PDB entry 3NJI | X-ray diffraction, 1.80 A resolution | chains A and B

# Chain A
Name: Peptidase
Organism: Shewanella oneidensis
UniProt: Q8EGA7 (Q8EGA7_SHEON); residues 1-125 here = UniProt positions 1-125
Chain sequence (128 residues; numbered -2 to 125; the number before each row is that of its first residue; numbers below 1 keep their minus sign (Ser-2 is residue -2)):
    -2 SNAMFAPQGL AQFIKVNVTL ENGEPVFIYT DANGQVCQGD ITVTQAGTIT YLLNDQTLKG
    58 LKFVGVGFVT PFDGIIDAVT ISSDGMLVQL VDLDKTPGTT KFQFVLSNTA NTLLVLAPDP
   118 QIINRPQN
Not modelled in the structure: -2 to 4, 124-125
Construct notes: expression tag (-2 to 0); engineered mutation Ala114 (Ser in Q8EGA7)

# Chain B
Name: Peptidase
Organism: Shewanella oneidensis
Notes: fragment: C-terminal domain 117-125
UniProt: Q8EGA7 (Q8EGA7_SHEON); numbering as in UniProt (aligned over 117-125)
Chain sequence (9 residues; each row starts with the number of its first residue):
   117 PQIINRPQN
Not modelled in the structure: 124-125

# Interface between chain A and chain B
Contacting residue pairs - 37 pairs, chain A then chain B:
  Tyr26(A) with Pro117(B)
  Gly36(A) with Pro117(B)
  Asp37(A) with Pro117(B); Gln118(B), hydrogen bond (side chain-backbone)
  Ile38(A) with Gln118(B), hydrogen bond (backbone-backbone); Ile119(B); Ile120(B), hydrogen bond (backbone-backbone)
  Thr39(A) with Ile120(B); Arg122(B)
  Val40(A) with Ile119(B), hydrophobic; Ile120(B), hydrogen bond (backbone-backbone); Asn121(B); Arg122(B), hydrogen bond (backbone-backbone)
  Thr41(A) with Arg122(B)
  Ile46(A) with Ile119(B), hydrophobic
  Ile72(A) with Ile119(B), hydrophobic; Asn121(B), hydrogen bond (backbone-side chain)
  Asp89(A) with Ile119(B); Asn121(B), hydrogen bond
  Asp91(A) with Asn121(B); Arg122(B), hydrogen bond (side chain-backbone); Pro123(B)
  Lys92(A) with Pro123(B)
  Thr93(A) with Asn121(B), hydrogen bond (backbone-side chain)
  Pro94(A) with Asn121(B); Pro123(B)
  Gly95(A) with Ile119(B); Ile120(B); Asn121(B), hydrogen bond (backbone-backbone)
  Thr96(A) with Ile119(B); Ile120(B)
  Thr97(A) with Gln118(B); Ile119(B), hydrogen bond (backbone-backbone)
  Lys98(A) with Pro117(B); Gln118(B)
  Phe99(A) with Pro117(B), hydrogen bond (backbone-backbone); Ile119(B), hydrophobic
Also at the interface, not in a pair above, chain A (23 interface residues in all): Gln42, Ile73, Phe101, Pro115

# Overview
The interface between chain A and chain B involves 23 residues on one side and 7 on the other, with 12
hydrogen bonds. Polar pairs include Asp37(A)-Gln118(B), Ile72(A)-Asn121(B) and Asp89(A)-Asn121(B).
Here chain A is Peptidase and chain B is Peptidase, both from Shewanella oneidensis. Entry 3NJI (S114A mutant
of SO1698 protein, an aspartic peptidase from Shewanella oneidensis) was determined by X-ray diffraction
together with 3N55, 3NJF and 3NJG from the same study.
